Entry 9H1L (electron microscopy, 2.14 A resolution); this record covers chains B and K of the 12 polymer chains in the assembly.

# Chain B
Name: Methyl-coenzyme M reductase subunit gamma
From: Methanococcus maripaludis
Notes: EC 2.8.4.1
Reference sequence: A0A2L1CBG2 (A0A2L1CBG2_METMI); residues 1-260 here = UniProt positions 1-260
Sequence (260 residues; each row starts with the number of its first residue):
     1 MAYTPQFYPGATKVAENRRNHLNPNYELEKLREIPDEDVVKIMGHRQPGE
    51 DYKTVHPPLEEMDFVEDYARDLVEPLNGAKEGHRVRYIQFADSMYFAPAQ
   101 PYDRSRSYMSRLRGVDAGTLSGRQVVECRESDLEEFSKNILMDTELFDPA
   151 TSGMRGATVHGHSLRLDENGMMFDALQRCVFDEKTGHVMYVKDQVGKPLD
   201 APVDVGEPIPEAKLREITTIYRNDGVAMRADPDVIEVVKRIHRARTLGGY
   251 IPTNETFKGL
Unresolved in the structure: 1
Residues lining bound ligands: factor 430 (F43): Gln89, Leu120, Ser121, Gly122, Arg123, Ala157, Val159, His160, Gly161, His162

# Chain K
Name: Glycine betaine/carnitine/choline transport ATP-binding protein OpuCA
From: Methanococcus maripaludis
Reference sequence: A0A2L1C9A1 (A0A2L1C9A1_METMI); residue numbers follow UniProt; this construct covers 1-531
Sequence (531 residues; each row starts with the number of its first residue):
     1 MLLLEVKNVSKSYGDTEVLKNVSFELNEGDVMGVLGRSGAGKSVLLHMLR
    51 GMEGYEPTSGQIIYHVAYCPHCENVEAPSQVGKKCECETEYVAKSVDFWN
   101 NNEITYALKKKIAIMLQRTFALYGEKTVAENIMEALTAAGYEGKDATEWA
   151 LNLIKMVKLEHRVAHISRDLSGGEKQRVVLARQIAKNPVIFLADEPTGTL
   201 DPKTAKFVHNALTEAVIKHNIAMVITSHWPEVIEELCQKAIWLDKGEMRL
   251 VGESKHVVEEFMKTVTSMKEFEKVEVKDELLKLENVEKRYVSVDRGIVKA
   301 VDGIDVSINEKEIFGLVGVSGAGKTTLSKIIAAVIPPSKGNYEFRLADEW
   351 VDMTKVGPLYRGRAKRYIGMLFQEYSLYPHRTILYNLTESIGLEMPGEFA
   401 KMKAEHTLVSVGFTEEEAENMLEKHPSELSVGEKHRVALAQVLIREPHLI
   451 LLDEPTGTMDPITRNQVAESIQKSRSELDQTYVIVSHDMDFVLNVCDRAA
   501 LVRGGKIIKTGKPDEIVKILSEEEKDEMIGH
Unresolved in the structure: 522-531
Bound ions: Mg2+ site 1: Ser43, Gln117 (together with ATP); Zn2+: Cys69, Cys72, Cys85, Cys87; Mg2+ site 2: Thr325, Gln373 (together with ATP)
Residues lining bound ligands:
  - ATP (adenosine-5'-triphosphate): Tyr13, Val18, Arg37, Ser38, Gly39, Ala40, Gly41, Lys42, Ser43, Val44, Gln117, His228, Lys424, Ser427, Glu428, Leu429, Ser430, Val431, Gly432, Glu433, Thr458
  - ATP: Arg162, His165, Asp169, Leu170, Ser171, Gly172, Gly173, Glu174, Tyr290, Val298, Ala300, Val319, Ser320, Gly321, Ala322, Gly323, Lys324, Thr325, Thr326, Gln373, Asp453

# How chain B and chain K interact
Contacting residue pairs - 66 pairs, chain B then chain K:
  Glu33(B) - Tyr385(K)
  Pro35(B) - Glu389(K)
  Pro35(B) - Ser390(K)
  Pro35(B) - Ile391(K)
  Asp36(B) - Tyr378(K)
  Asp36(B) - Arg381(K)  salt bridge
  Asp36(B) - Tyr385(K)
  Asp36(B) - Ser390(K)  hydrogen bond (backbone-backbone)
  Glu37(B) - Tyr378(K)  hydrogen bond (backbone-side chain)
  Glu37(B) - Ser390(K)  hydrogen bond (backbone-backbone)
  Glu37(B) - Ile391(K)
  Glu37(B) - Arg445(K)  salt bridge
  Arg46(B) - Ser376(K)  hydrogen bond
  Gln47(B) - Val334(K)
  Gln47(B) - Phe372(K)
  Pro48(B) - Phe372(K)
  Gly49(B) - Phe372(K)
  Gly49(B) - Tyr375(K)
  Gly49(B) - Ser376(K)  hydrogen bond (backbone-backbone)
  Glu50(B) - Phe372(K)
  Glu50(B) - Glu374(K)
  Glu50(B) - Ser376(K)  hydrogen bond (backbone-side chain)
  Asp51(B) - Arg118(K)  salt bridge
  Asp51(B) - Glu374(K)  hydrogen bond (backbone-backbone)
  Asp51(B) - Tyr375(K)
  Asp51(B) - Ser376(K)
  Lys53(B) - Arg168(K)
  Thr54(B) - Leu122(K)
  Thr54(B) - Gly124(K)
  Val55(B) - Tyr123(K)
  Val55(B) - Glu125(K)
  His56(B) - Leu122(K)
  His56(B) - Tyr123(K)
  Pro57(B) - Ala121(K)  hydrophobic
  Pro57(B) - Leu122(K)
  Pro57(B) - Tyr123(K)
  Pro57(B) - Arg182(K)
  Pro58(B) - Ala121(K)
  Glu60(B) - Arg50(K)  hydrogen bond (backbone-side chain)
  Glu60(B) - Met52(K)
  Glu60(B) - Glu53(K)  hydrogen bond (side chain-backbone)
  Glu61(B) - Arg50(K)  salt bridge
  Glu61(B) - Ile114(K)
  Glu61(B) - Leu116(K)
  Glu61(B) - Ala121(K)
  Met62(B) - Tyr123(K)
  Asp63(B) - Lys110(K)
  Phe64(B) - Tyr106(K)  hydrogen bond (backbone-side chain)
  Val65(B) - Tyr106(K)
  Lys80(B) - Glu53(K)  salt bridge
  Ser131(B) - His380(K)
  Glu135(B) - His380(K)
  Glu135(B) - Arg381(K)
  Lys138(B) - Arg381(K)
  Lys138(B) - Tyr385(K)
  Asn139(B) - Arg381(K)  hydrogen bond
  Leu199(B) - Gly357(K)
  Leu199(B) - Pro358(K)
  Asp200(B) - Ala333(K)
  Asp200(B) - Val356(K)
  Asp200(B) - Gly357(K)
  Asp200(B) - Pro358(K)
  Asp200(B) - Arg361(K)  salt bridge
  Asp200(B) - Gly362(K)
  Asp200(B) - Lys365(K)  salt bridge
  Pro202(B) - Pro358(K)
Also at the interface, not in a pair above, chain B (34 interface residues in all): Val40, Tyr52, Glu66, Pro198
Also at the interface, not in a pair above, chain K (41 interface residues in all): Thr119, Phe120, Lys329, Leu377, Pro379, Gly392

# Summary
The interface between chain B and chain K involves 34 residues on one side and 41 on the other, with 11
hydrogen bonds and 7 salt bridges. Polar contacts include Asp36(B)-Arg381(K), Glu37(B)-Arg445(K) and
Asp51(B)-Arg118(K). Ligands of chain B: factor 430. Chain K binds ATP.
Here chain B is Methyl-coenzyme M reductase subunit gamma and chain K is Glycine betaine/carnitine/choline
transport ATP-binding protein OpuCA, both from Methanococcus maripaludis. Entry 9H1L (Methyl-coenzyme M
reductase activation complex binding to the A2 component after incubation with ATP) was determined by electron
microscopy together with 8S7V and 8S7X from the same study.
